PDB entry 6WXU | electron microscopy, 2.70 A resolution | chains A and C of the 4 polymer chains in the assembly

== Chain A (and C) ==
Name: Dual oxidase 1
From: Mus musculus
Notes: chain C of this document is another copy of the same molecule, construct and numbering; everything in this record applies to it too
UniProtKB: A2AQ92 (A2AQ92_MOUSE); residues 20-1551 here = UniProt positions 20-1551
Amino-acid sequence (1536 residues; numbered 16 to 1551; the number before each row is that of its first residue):
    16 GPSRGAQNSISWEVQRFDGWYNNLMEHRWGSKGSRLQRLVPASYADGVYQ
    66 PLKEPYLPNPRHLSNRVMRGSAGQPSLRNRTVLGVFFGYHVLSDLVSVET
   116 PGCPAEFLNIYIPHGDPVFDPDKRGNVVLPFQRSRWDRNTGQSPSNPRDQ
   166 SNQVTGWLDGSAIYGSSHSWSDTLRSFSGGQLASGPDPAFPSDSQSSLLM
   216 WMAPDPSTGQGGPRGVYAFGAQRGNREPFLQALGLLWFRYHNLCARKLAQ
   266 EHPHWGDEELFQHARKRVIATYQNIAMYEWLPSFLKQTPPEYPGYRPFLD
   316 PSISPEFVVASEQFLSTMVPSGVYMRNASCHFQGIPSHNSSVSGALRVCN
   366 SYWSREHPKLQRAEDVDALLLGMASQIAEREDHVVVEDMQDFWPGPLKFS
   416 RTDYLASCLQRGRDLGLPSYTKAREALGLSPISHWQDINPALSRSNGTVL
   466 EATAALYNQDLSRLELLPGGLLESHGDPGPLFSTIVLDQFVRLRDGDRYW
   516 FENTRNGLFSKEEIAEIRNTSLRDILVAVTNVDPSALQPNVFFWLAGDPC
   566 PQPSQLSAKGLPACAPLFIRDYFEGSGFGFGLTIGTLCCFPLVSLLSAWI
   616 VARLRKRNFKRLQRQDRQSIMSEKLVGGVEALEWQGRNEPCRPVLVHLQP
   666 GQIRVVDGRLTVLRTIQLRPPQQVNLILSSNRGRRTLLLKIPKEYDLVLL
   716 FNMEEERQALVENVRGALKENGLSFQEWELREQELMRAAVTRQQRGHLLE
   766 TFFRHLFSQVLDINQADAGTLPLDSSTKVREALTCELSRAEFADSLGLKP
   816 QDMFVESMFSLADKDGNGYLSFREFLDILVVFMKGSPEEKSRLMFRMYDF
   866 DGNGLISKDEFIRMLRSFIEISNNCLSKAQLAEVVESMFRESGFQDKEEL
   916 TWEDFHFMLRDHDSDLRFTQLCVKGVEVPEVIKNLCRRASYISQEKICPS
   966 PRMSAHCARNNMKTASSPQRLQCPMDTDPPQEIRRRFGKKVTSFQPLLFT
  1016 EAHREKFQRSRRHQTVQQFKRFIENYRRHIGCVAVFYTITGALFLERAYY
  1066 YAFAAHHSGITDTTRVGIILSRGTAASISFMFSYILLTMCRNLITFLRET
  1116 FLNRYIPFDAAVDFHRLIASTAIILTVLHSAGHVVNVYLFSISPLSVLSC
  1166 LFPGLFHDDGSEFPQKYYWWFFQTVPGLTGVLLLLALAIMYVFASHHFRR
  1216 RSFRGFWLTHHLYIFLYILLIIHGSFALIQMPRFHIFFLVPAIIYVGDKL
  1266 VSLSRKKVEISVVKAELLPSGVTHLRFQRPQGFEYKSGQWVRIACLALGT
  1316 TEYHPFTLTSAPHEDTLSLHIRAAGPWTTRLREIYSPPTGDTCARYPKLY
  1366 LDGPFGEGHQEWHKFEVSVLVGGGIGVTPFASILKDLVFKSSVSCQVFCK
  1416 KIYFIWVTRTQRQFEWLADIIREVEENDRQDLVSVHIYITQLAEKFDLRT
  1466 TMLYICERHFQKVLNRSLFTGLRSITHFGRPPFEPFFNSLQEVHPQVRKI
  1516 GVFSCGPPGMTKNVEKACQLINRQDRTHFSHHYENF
Not modelled in the structure: 16-22, 351-357, 623-1029, 1271-1551
Construct notes: expression tag (16-19)
Disulfides: Cys-118/Cys-1165, Cys-345/Cys-565, Cys-364/Cys-579
Glycans and other covalent adducts: N-acetylglucosamine (NAG) linked to Asn-94, Asn-342, Asn-534
Ion coordination: heme c Fe site 1: His-1130, His-1225; heme c Fe site 2 near His-1238 (its only coordinating residue here)
Residues lining bound ligands:
  - heme c (HEC), molecule 1: Arg-1087, Ala-1090, Ile-1093, Ser-1094, Phe-1097, Thr-1141, His-1144, Ser-1145, His-1148, Phe-1186, Pro-1191, Gly-1192, Gly-1195, Val-1196, Leu-1198, Leu-1199, Leu-1202, Leu-1235, His-1238, Gly-1239, Ser-1240, Phe-1241, Ala-1242, Leu-1243, Ile-1244, Gln-1245, Pro-1247, Arg-1248, Phe-1249
  - heme c (HEC), molecule 2: Phe-1097, Ile-1100, Leu-1101, Met-1104, Arg-1106, His-1130, Arg-1131, Ala-1134, Met-1205, Tyr-1206, Ala-1209, Arg-1214, Phe-1221, Trp-1222, His-1225, Tyr-1228, Leu-1231, Tyr-1232, Tyr-1260, Lys-1264
  - N-acetylglucosamine (NAG; 2-acetamido-2-deoxy-beta-D-glucopyranose): Leu-67, Tyr-71, Arg-478
  - diundecyl phosphatidyl choline (PLC): Thr-1053, Gly-1056, Ala-1057, Leu-1060, Glu-1061, Tyr-1064
  - 1,2-dilauroyl-sn-glycero-3-phosphate (PX2): Phe-1037, Tyr-1041, His-1044, Ile-1045, Cys-1047, Val-1048, Tyr-1052, Leu-1102, Ile-1109, Ile-1121, Pro-1122, Phe-1123, Ala-1125, Ala-1126, Asp-1128, Phe-1129, Leu-1132
Reported in the primary citation:
  - mutagenesis - F1097A, F1097I, F1097V, F1097Y: decreased catalytic activity

== Interface between chain A and chain C ==
Pairs across the interface (32):
  Tyr-36(A) / Ser-160(C)
  Leu-39(A) / Leu-54(C)
  Leu-39(A) / Val-55(C)
  Leu-39(A) / Pro-56(C)
  Met-40(A) / Arg-50(C)  hydrogen bond (backbone-side chain)
  Met-40(A) / Gln-52(C)
  Met-40(A) / Arg-53(C)
  Met-40(A) / Asp-315(C)
  Glu-41(A) / Trp-44(C)  hydrogen bond
  Glu-41(A) / Gln-52(C)  hydrogen bond
  His-42(A) / Ser-160(C)
  His-42(A) / Asn-161(C)
  Trp-44(A) / Glu-41(C)  hydrogen bond
  Trp-44(A) / Trp-44(C)  hydrophobic
  Arg-50(A) / Met-40(C)  hydrogen bond (side chain-backbone)
  Gln-52(A) / Met-40(C)
  Gln-52(A) / Glu-41(C)  hydrogen bond
  Arg-53(A) / Met-40(C)
  Leu-54(A) / Leu-39(C)
  Leu-54(A) / Phe-313(C)  hydrophobic
  Val-55(A) / Leu-39(C)
  Pro-56(A) / Leu-39(C)
  Ser-160(A) / Tyr-36(C)
  Ser-160(A) / His-42(C)
  Asn-161(A) / His-42(C)
  Phe-313(A) / Leu-54(C)  hydrophobic
  Phe-313(A) / Phe-313(C)
  Phe-313(A) / Asp-315(C)  hydrogen bond (backbone-backbone)
  Phe-313(A) / Arg-507(C)
  Asp-315(A) / Met-40(C)
  Asp-315(A) / Phe-313(C)  hydrogen bond (backbone-backbone)
  Arg-507(A) / Phe-313(C)
Also at the interface, not in a pair above, chain A (21 interface residues in all): Leu-314, Ala-441, Asp-503, Arg-520
Also at the interface, not in a pair above, chain C (21 interface residues in all): Leu-314, Ala-441, Asp-503, Arg-520

== Overview ==
The chain A/chain C interface involves 21 residues from each chain, with 8 hydrogen bonds. Among the polar
pairs are Met-40(A)/Arg-50(C), Glu-41(A)/Trp-44(C) and Glu-41(A)/Gln-52(C). Ligands of chain A: heme c,
1,2-dilauroyl-sn-glycero-3-phosphate, N-acetylglucosamine and diundecyl phosphatidyl choline. From the paper:
F1097A, F1097I and F1097V of chain A, among others, reduce catalytic activity.
Chain A and chain C are both Dual oxidase 1 (Mus musculus); the structure, CryoEM structure of mouse
DUOX1-DUOXA1 complex in the dimer-of-dimer state, was determined by electron microscopy together with 6WXR and
6WXV from the same study.
